Entry 5Z2T (X-ray diffraction, 2.62 A resolution); this record covers chains E and D of the 4 polymer chains in the assembly.

# Chain E
Molecule: 15-nt DNA strand
Sequence (15 nucleotides; numbered 0 to 14; the number before each row is that of its first residue; numbering starts at 0):
     0 TTCTAATCTA ATCTT
Unresolved in the structure: 0-1

# Chain D
Name: Double homeobox protein 4
Organism: Homo sapiens
UniProtKB: Q9UBX2 (DUX4_HUMAN); residues 5-64 here correspond to UniProt positions 94-153 (UniProt number = residue number + 89)
Sequence (64 residues; numbered 1 to 64; the number before each row is that of its first residue):
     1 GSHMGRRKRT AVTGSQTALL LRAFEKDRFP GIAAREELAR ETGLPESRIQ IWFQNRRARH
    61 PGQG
Unresolved in the structure: 1-8, 63-64
Differences from the reference sequence: expression tag (1-4)
Swiss-Prot annotation at these positions:
  - DNA-binding region: Gly-5 to Gly-64 (Homeobox 2)
Reported in the primary citation:
  - binding site for the 15-nt DNA strand (chain E): Arg-48, Trp-52, Gln-54, Asn-55, Arg-59, His-60
  - mutagenesis - Q54A: unchanged signaling in response to DUX4/IGH-driven transactivation
  - mutagenesis - R6A, R7A, K8A, R9A: abolished binding to the 15-nt DNA strand (chain E)
  - mutagenesis - Q54E (4- to 9-fold), N55E (4- to 9-fold), R59E (4- to 9-fold): decreased binding to the 15-nt DNA strand (chain E)

# Interface between chain E and chain D
Contacting residue pairs (14; chain E residue first):
  DT3(E) / Arg-59(D)  base contact
  DA4(E) / Thr-10(D)  phosphate contact
  DA4(E) / Val-12(D)  phosphate contact
  DA4(E) / Trp-52(D)  hydrogen bond to the phosphate
  DA4(E) / Arg-59(D)  hydrogen bond to the base
  DA5(E) / Arg-9(D)  phosphate contact
  DA5(E) / Thr-10(D)  phosphate contact
  DA5(E) / Arg-48(D)  salt bridge to the phosphate
  DA5(E) / Ile-51(D)  base contact
  DA5(E) / Asn-55(D)  hydrogen bond to the base
  DA5(E) / Arg-59(D)  base contact
  DT6(E) / Arg-48(D)  salt bridge to the phosphate
  DT6(E) / Ile-51(D)  base contact
  DT6(E) / Asn-55(D)  base contact
Also at the interface, not in a pair above, chain E (5 interface residues in all): DC7
Also at the interface, not in a pair above, chain D (9 interface residues in all): Gln-54

# Overview
5 residues of chain E and 9 residues of chain D are in contact; the contacts include 3 hydrogen bonds and 2
salt bridges. Polar pairs include DA4(E)/Arg-59(D), DA5(E)/Asn-55(D) and DA4(E)/Trp-52(D). From the paper: a
binding site for the 15-nt DNA strand (chain E) at Arg-48(D), Trp-52(D) and Gln-54(D) among others; R6A, R7A
and K8A of chain D, among others, abolish binding to the 15-nt DNA strand (chain E); 8 substitutions were
tested in all.
Chain E is a 15-nt DNA strand and chain D is Double homeobox protein 4 (Homo sapiens); the structure, Crystal
structure of DNA-bound DUX4-HD2, was determined by X-ray diffraction, deposited together with 5Z2S.
